PDB entry 3EB9 | X-ray diffraction, 2.00 A resolution | chain A

== Chain A ==
Name: 6-phosphogluconolactonase
Source organism: Trypanosoma brucei
Notes: EC 3.1.1.17
Reference sequence: Q9GRG6 (Q9GRG6_9TRYP); numbering as in UniProt (aligned over 1-266)
Chain sequence (266 residues; numbered 1 to 266; the number before each row is that of its first residue):
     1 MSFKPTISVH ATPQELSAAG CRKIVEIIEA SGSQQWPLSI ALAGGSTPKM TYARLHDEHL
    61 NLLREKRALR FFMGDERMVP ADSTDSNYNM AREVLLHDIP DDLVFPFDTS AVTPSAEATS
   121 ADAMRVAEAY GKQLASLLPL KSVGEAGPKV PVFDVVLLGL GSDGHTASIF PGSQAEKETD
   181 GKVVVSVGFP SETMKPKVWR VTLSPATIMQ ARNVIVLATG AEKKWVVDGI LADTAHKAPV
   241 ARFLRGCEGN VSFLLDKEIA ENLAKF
Unresolved in the structure: 1, 262-266
Metal / ion sites: Zn2+: His-56, His-97, Asp-98
Small-molecule neighbours: citrate anion (FLC): Gly-44, Gly-45, Arg-77, Gly-159, Leu-160, Gly-161, His-165, Thr-166, Ala-167, Phe-170, Met-194, Lys-195, Arg-200, Lys-223

== Overview ==
Bound to chain A: citrate anion. His-56, His-97 and Asp-98 coordinate Zn2+.
Chain A is 6-phosphogluconolactonase (Trypanosoma brucei); the structure, Crystal structure of
6-phosphogluconolactonase from trypanosoma brucei complexed with citrate, was determined by X-ray diffraction
(same publication as 3E7F).
